PDB entry 2L7U | solution NMR | chains A and B

Chain A:
Protein: Advanced glycosylation end product-specific receptor
Organism: Homo sapiens
Notes: fragment: Ig-like V-type domain residues 23-125
UniProtKB: Q15109 (RAGE_HUMAN); residues 3-105 here correspond to UniProt positions 23-125 (UniProt number = residue number + 20)
Chain sequence (105 residues; numbered 1 to 105; the number before each row is that of its first residue):
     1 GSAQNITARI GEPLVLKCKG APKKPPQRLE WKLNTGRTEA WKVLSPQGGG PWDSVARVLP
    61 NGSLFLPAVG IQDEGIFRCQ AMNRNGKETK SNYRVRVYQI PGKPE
Differences from the reference sequence: expression tag (1-2)
Cystine bridges: Cys18-Cys79
What the authors report for this chain:
  - binding site for Serum albumin peptide (chain B): Lys32, Arg78, Cys79, Lys90

Chain B:
Protein: Serum albumin peptide
Notes: fragment: Sequence database residues 148-154
UniProtKB: P02769 (ALBU_BOVIN); residues 1-7 here correspond to UniProt positions 148-154 (UniProt number = residue number + 147)
Chain sequence (7 residues; row label = number of the first residue in the row):
     1 DEFKADE
Modified residues: Lys4 (nz-(1-carboxyethyl)-lysine; KPI)

How chain A and chain B interact:
Contacting residue pairs (17):
  Lys32(A) with Phe3(B)
  Leu33(A) with Phe3(B)
  Asn34(A) with Phe3(B)
  Ile76(A) with Glu2(B); Phe3(B); Ala5(B)
  Arg78(A) with Phe3(B); Lys4(B)
  Cys79(A) with Lys4(B)
  Gln80(A) with Lys4(B)
  Lys90(A) with Lys4(B)
  Ser91(A) with Lys4(B)
  Asn92(A) with Lys4(B); Ala5(B)
  Arg94(A) with Ala5(B); Glu7(B)
  Arg96(A) with Glu7(B)
Interface residues without a listed pair, chain A (13 interface residues in all): Ala3
Interface features reported in the paper:
  - residue pairs: Ile76(A)-Phe3(B) (hydrophobic contact), Asn92(A)-Ala5(B) (hydrogen bond), Arg94(A)-Ala5(B)
  - interface residues, chain A: Lys32(A), Arg78(A), Cys79(A), Lys90(A)
  - hot spots on chain A (mutagenesis) - K32A, K32A/R78A, R78A: decreased binding to Serum albumin peptide (chain B)

Overview:
13 residues of chain A face 5 of chain B across their interface. The authors report a hydrophobic contact
between Ile76(A) and Phe3(B); a hydrogen bond between Asn92(A) and Ala5(B); a contact between Arg94(A) and
Ala5(B). The paper reports a binding site for Serum albumin peptide (chain B) at Lys32(A), Arg78(A) and
Cys79(A) among others; K32A, K32A/R78A and R78A of chain A reduce binding to Serum albumin peptide (chain B).
Here chain A is Advanced glycosylation end product-specific receptor (Homo sapiens) and chain B is Serum
albumin peptide. Entry 2L7U (Structure of CEL-PEP-RAGE V domain complex) was determined by solution NMR.
